Entry 8Z9E (electron microscopy, 3.13 A resolution); this record covers chains E and M of the 13 polymer chains in the assembly.

Chain E:
Protein: Protein structure
Sequence (200 residues; row label = number of the first residue in the row):
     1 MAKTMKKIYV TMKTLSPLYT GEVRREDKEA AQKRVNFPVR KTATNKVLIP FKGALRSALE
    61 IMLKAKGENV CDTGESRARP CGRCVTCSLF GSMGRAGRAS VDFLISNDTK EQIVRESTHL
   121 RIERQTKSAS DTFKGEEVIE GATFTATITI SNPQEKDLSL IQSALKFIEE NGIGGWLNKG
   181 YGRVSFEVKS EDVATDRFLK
Not modelled in the structure: 1-2
Bound ions: Zn2+: Cys71, Cys81, Cys84, Cys87

Chain M:
Molecule: 60-nt RNA strand
Sequence (60 nucleotides; numbered -10 to 50; 1 number in that range is skipped by the numbering (no residue carries it; nothing is unmodelled there); the number before each row is that of its first residue; numbers below 1 keep their minus sign (G-10 is residue -10)):
   -10 GGUUAAAACU
     1 CUUCUCAUGC UGGAUUCGAA AUUAGGUGCG CUUCGCGUUU AAGUCCCAUA
Not modelled in the structure: -10, 31-50

Interface between chain E and chain M:
Residue-residue contacts (53):
  Tyr19(E) with A7(M), phosphate contact
  Thr20(E) with A7(M), phosphate contact
  Gly21(E) with C6(M), sugar contact; A7(M), hydrogen bond to the phosphate
  Glu22(E) with C6(M), base contact
  Val23(E) with C6(M), sugar contact
  Lys28(E) with C6(M), base contact
  Phe37(E) with G9(M), base contact; C10(M), base contact
  Arg40(E) with C6(M), salt bridge to the phosphate
  Pro50(E) with U5(M), phosphate contact; C6(M), phosphate contact
  Lys52(E) with U3(M), salt bridge to the phosphate; C4(M), salt bridge to the phosphate
  Gly53(E) with U5(M), sugar contact
  Ala54(E) with U5(M), base contact
  Arg56(E) with U3(M), hydrogen bond to the phosphate; C4(M), salt bridge to the phosphate
  Ser57(E) with U5(M), hydrogen bond to the base
  Thr73(E) with C4(M), sugar contact
  Pro80(E) with U3(M), sugar contact
  Phe90(E) with U3(M), phosphate contact; C4(M), phosphate contact
  Gly91(E) with U3(M), sugar contact
  Ser92(E) with U2(M), hydrogen bond to the sugar; U3(M), sugar contact
  Met93(E) with U2(M), hydrogen bond to the sugar; U3(M), base contact
  Arg95(E) with U2(M), sugar contact
  Ala96(E) with U2(M), phosphate contact
  Gly97(E) with U3(M), phosphate contact
  Thr118(E) with G12(M), base contact
  His119(E) with G12(M), phosphate contact
  Leu120(E) with C10(M), hydrogen bond to the sugar; U11(M), phosphate contact; G12(M), hydrogen bond to the phosphate; G13(M), sugar contact
  Arg121(E) with G9(M), base contact; C10(M), hydrogen bond to the base; U11(M), phosphate contact
  Ile122(E) with U11(M), hydrogen bond to the phosphate; G13(M), sugar contact
  Arg124(E) with U11(M), salt bridge to the phosphate
  Lys127(E) with G13(M), hydrogen bond to the sugar; A14(M), sugar contact
  Ala129(E) with G13(M), base contact
  Phe133(E) with C10(M), base contact
  Gly174(E) with A7(M), sugar contact
  Gly175(E) with A7(M), phosphate contact; U8(M), phosphate contact
  Trp176(E) with U8(M), hydrogen bond to the phosphate
  Leu177(E) with U8(M), hydrogen bond to the phosphate
  Asn178(E) with G9(M), hydrogen bond to the phosphate
Other interface residues (no listed pair), chain E (42 interface residues in all): Gly94, Ser128, Asp131, Thr132, Lys179

Summary:
42 residues of chain E face 13 of chain M across their interface; the contacts include 13 hydrogen bonds and 5
salt bridges. Polar pairs include Ser57(E)-U5(M), Arg121(E)-C10(M) and Ser92(E)-U2(M). The Zn2+ site is built
by Cys71(E), Cys81(E), Cys84(E) and Cys87(E).
Chain E is Protein structure and chain M is a 60-nt RNA strand; the structure, Cryo-EM structure of NTR-bound
type VII CRISPR-Cas complex at substrate-engaged state II, was determined by electron microscopy (same
publication as 8YHD, 8YHE, 8Z4J, 8Z4L, 8Z99 and 8Z9C).
